Entry 8HJ2 (electron microscopy, 3.80 A resolution); this record covers chains R and A of the 5 polymer chains in the assembly.

# Chain R
Name: Probable G-protein coupled receptor 21
From: Homo sapiens
UniProt: Q99679 (GPR21_HUMAN); residue numbers follow UniProt; this construct covers 1-349
Chain sequence (349 residues; numbered 1 to 349; the number before each row is that of its first residue):
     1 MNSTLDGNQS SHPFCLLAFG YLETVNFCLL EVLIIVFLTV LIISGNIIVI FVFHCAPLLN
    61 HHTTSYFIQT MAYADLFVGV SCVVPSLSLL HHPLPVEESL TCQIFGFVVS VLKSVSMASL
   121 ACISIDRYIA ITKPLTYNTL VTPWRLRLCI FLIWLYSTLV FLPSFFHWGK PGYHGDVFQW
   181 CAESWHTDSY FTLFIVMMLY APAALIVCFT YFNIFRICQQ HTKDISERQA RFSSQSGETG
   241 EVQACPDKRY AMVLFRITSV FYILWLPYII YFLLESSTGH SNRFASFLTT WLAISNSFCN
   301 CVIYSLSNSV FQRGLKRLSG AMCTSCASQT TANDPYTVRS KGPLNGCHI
Unresolved in the structure: 1-24, 234-251, 325-349
Disulfides: Cys-122/Cys-149
UniProt features mapped onto this chain:
  - glycosylation (N-linked (GlcNAc...) asparagine): Asn-2, Asn-8
From the paper describing this entry:
  - mutagenesis - K170E, C181A: decreased signaling in response to G15
  - mutagenesis - K170E, C181A: decreased signaling in response to Gs
  - mutagenesis - P246A: decreased signaling
  - mutagenesis - S86T/V109I/V177I/Q179E/R283P: unchanged signaling

# Chain A
Name: Guanine nucleotide-binding protein G(s) subunit alpha isoforms short
From: Homo sapiens
UniProt: P63092 (GNAS2_HUMAN); aligned in 2 segments with insertions or deletions, so no single offset holds: 5-195 ~ UniProt 5-64; 204-371 ~ UniProt 204-381
Chain sequence (249 residues; each row starts with the number of its first residue; note: 131 numbers in that range are skipped by the numbering (no residue carries them; nothing is unmodelled there)):
     5 GNSKTEDQRN EEKAQREANK KIEKQLQKDK QVYRATHRLL LLGADNSGKS TIVKQMRIL
   195 HGGSGGSGGT SGIFETKFQV DKVNFHMFDV GGQRDERRKW IQCFNDVTAI IFVVDSSDYN
   255 RLQEALNLFK SIWNNRWLRT ISVILFLNKQ DLLAEKVLAG KSKIEDYFPE FARYTTPEDA
   315 TPEPGEDPRV TRAKYFIRDE FLRISTASGD GRHYCYPHFT CAVDTENARR IFNDCRDSVL
   375 ARYLDEINLL
Unresolved in the structure: 5-8, 195-200
Construct notes: engineered mutation Asp-49 (Gly in P63092), Asn-50 (Glu in P63092), Asp-249 (Ala in P63092), Asp-252 (Ser in P63092), Ala-362 (Ile372 in P63092), Ile-365 (Val375 in P63092); linker (196-203); expression tag (372-384)

# Interface between chain R and chain A
Residue-residue contacts (30; chain R residue first):
  His-61(R) with Arg-38(A)
  His-62(R) with Glu-380(A), salt bridge; Leu-384(A)
  Thr-64(R) with Leu-384(A)
  Arg-127(R) with Tyr-377(A); Ile-381(A)
  Ala-130(R) with Tyr-377(A)
  Ile-131(R) with Leu-374(A); Leu-378(A), hydrophobic
  Thr-132(R) with Arg-370(A)
  Pro-134(R) with Val-373(A); Tyr-377(A)
  Leu-135(R) with His-41(A); Val-217(A), hydrophobic; Phe-366(A), hydrophobic; Arg-370(A)
  Thr-136(R) with Val-217(A)
  Tyr-137(R) with Tyr-377(A)
  Asn-138(R) with Gln-35(A); Arg-38(A)
  Thr-139(R) with Ala-39(A)
  Pro-143(R) with Gln-35(A)
  His-221(R) with Leu-374(A); Ala-375(A)
  Ile-225(R) with Tyr-348(A)
  Met-252(R) with Ile-381(A), hydrophobic; Asn-382(A), hydrogen bond (backbone-side chain)
  Val-253(R) with Ile-381(A); Leu-384(A)
  Asn-308(R) with Leu-384(A)
Interface residues without a listed pair, chain R (24 interface residues in all): Ser-65, Ile-68, Ile-214, Cys-218, Phe-232
Interface residues without a listed pair, chain A (22 interface residues in all): Phe-219, Thr-340, Cys-369, Asp-371, Leu-383

# Overview
24 residues of chain R and 22 residues of chain A are in contact, with 1 hydrogen bond and 1 salt bridge.
Polar pairs include His-62(R)/Glu-380(A) and Met-252(R)/Asn-382(A). From the paper: K170E and C181A of chain R
reduce signaling in response to G15; K170E and C181A of chain R reduce signaling in response to Gs.
Here chain R is Probable G-protein coupled receptor 21 and chain A is Guanine nucleotide-binding protein G(s)
subunit alpha isoforms short, both from Homo sapiens. Entry 8HJ2 (GPR21 wt with G15 complex) was determined by
electron microscopy together with 8HJ1, 8HIX and 8HJ0 from the same study.
